6VJT - chains H and P of the 3 polymer chains in the assembly; structure by X-ray diffraction, 1.78 A resolution.

== Chain H ==
Molecule: Heavy Chain Fab Fragment of Monoclonal Ab15
Organism: Homo sapiens
Notes: antibody fragment or engineered binder
Amino-acid sequence (225 residues; row label = number of the first residue in the row):
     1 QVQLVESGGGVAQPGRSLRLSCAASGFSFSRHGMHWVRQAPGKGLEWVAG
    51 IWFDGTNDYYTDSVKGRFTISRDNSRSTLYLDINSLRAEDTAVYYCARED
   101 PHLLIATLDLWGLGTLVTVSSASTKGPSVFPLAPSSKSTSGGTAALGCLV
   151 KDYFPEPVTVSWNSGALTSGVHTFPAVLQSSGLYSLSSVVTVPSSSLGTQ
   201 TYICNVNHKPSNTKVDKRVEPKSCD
Unresolved in the structure: 224-225
Disulfides: Cys22-Cys96, Cys148-Cys204

== Chain P ==
Molecule: antigenic region 139-148 of Hepatitis B surface antigen protein
Amino-acid sequence (11 residues; numbered 139 to 149; the number before each row is that of its first residue):
   139 STKPSDGNSTS
Unresolved in the structure: 149

== How chain H and chain P interact ==
Contacting residue pairs (23; chain H residue first):
  Arg31(H) - Asn146(P)  hydrogen bond (backbone-side chain)
  Gly33(H) - Asp144(P)
  Trp52(H) - Thr140(P)
  Trp52(H) - Lys141(P)
  Trp52(H) - Pro142(P)  hydrogen bond (side chain-backbone)
  Trp52(H) - Ser143(P)
  Trp52(H) - Asp144(P)
  Trp52(H) - Gly145(P)
  Phe53(H) - Asp144(P)  hydrogen bond (backbone-backbone)
  Phe53(H) - Gly145(P)
  Phe53(H) - Asn146(P)
  Tyr59(H) - Ser143(P)  hydrogen bond (side chain-backbone)
  Glu99(H) - Lys141(P)  salt bridge
  Glu99(H) - Ser143(P)  hydrogen bond
  Glu99(H) - Asp144(P)
  Asp100(H) - Lys141(P)  hydrogen bond (backbone-side chain)
  Asp100(H) - Asp144(P)
  Pro101(H) - Lys141(P)
  Pro101(H) - Asp144(P)
  Pro101(H) - Asn146(P)
  Leu103(H) - Lys141(P)  hydrogen bond (backbone-side chain)
  Leu104(H) - Lys141(P)
  Ala106(H) - Ser143(P)
Also at the interface, not in a pair above, chain H (12 interface residues in all): Ile51
Also at the interface, not in a pair above, chain P (9 interface residues in all): Ser147, Thr148

== In short ==
The interface between chain H and chain P involves 12 residues on one side and 9 on the other, with 7 hydrogen
bonds and 1 salt bridge. Polar contacts include Glu99(H)-Lys141(P), Arg31(H)-Asn146(P) and Trp52(H)-Pro142(P).
Chain H is Heavy Chain Fab Fragment of Monoclonal Ab15 (Homo sapiens) and chain P is antigenic region 139-148
of Hepatitis B surface antigen protein; the structure, Co-crystals of broadly neutralizing antibody with the
linear epitope from Hepatitis B surface antigen, was determined by X-ray diffraction.
